7PF4 - chains O and J of the 10 polymer chains in the assembly; structure by electron microscopy, 4.00 A resolution.

[Chain O]
Molecule: Histone H3.2
Organism: Homo sapiens
Reference sequence: Q71DI3 (H32_HUMAN); residues 0-135 here correspond to UniProt positions 1-136 (UniProt number = residue number + 1)
Chain sequence (136 residues; each row starts with the number of its first residue; numbering starts at 0):
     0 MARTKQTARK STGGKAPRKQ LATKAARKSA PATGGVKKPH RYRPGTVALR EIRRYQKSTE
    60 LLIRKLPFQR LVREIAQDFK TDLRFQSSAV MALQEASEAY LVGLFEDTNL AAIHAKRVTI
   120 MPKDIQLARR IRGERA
Unresolved in the structure: 0-36, 134-135
Sequence notes: engineered mutation Ala110 (Cys111 in Q71DI3)
Swiss-Prot annotation at these positions:
  - modified residue: Arg2 (Asymmetric dimethylarginine), Thr3 (Phosphothreonine), Lys4 (Allysine), Gln5 (5-glutamyl dopamine), Thr6 (Phosphothreonine), Arg8 (Citrulline), Lys9 (N6,N6,N6-trimethyllysine), Ser10 (ADP-ribosylserine), Thr11 (Phosphothreonine), Lys14 (N6-(2-hydroxyisobutyryl)lysine), Arg17 (Asymmetric dimethylarginine), Lys18 (N6-(2-hydroxyisobutyryl)lysine), Lys23 (N6-(2-hydroxyisobutyryl)lysine), Arg26 (Citrulline), Lys27 (N6,N6,N6-trimethyllysine), Ser28 (ADP-ribosylserine), Lys36 (N6,N6,N6-trimethyllysine), Lys37 (N6-methyllysine), Tyr41 (Phosphotyrosine), Lys56 (N6,N6,N6-trimethyllysine) and 8 more in UniProt
  - lipidation: Lys18 (N6-decanoyllysine)

[Chain J]
Molecule: 167-nt DNA strand
Organism: synthetic construct
Sequence (167 nucleotides; row label = number of the first residue in the row):
   198 TACTTACATG ACAGGATGTA TATATCTGAC ACGTGCCTGG AGACTAGGGA GTAATCCCCT
   258 TGGCGGTTAA AACGCGGGGG ACAGCGCGTA CGTGCGTTTA AGCGGTGCTA GAGCTGTCTA
   318 CGACCAATTG AGCGGCCTCG GCACCGGGAT TCTCCAGGCG GCCAGTG

[Interface between chain O and chain J]
Contacting residue pairs (26; chain O residue first):
  Lys37(O) with DA353(J), salt bridge to the phosphate
  His39(O) with DC351(J), sugar contact
  Arg40(O) with DG273(J), base contact; DC351(J), sugar contact
  Tyr41(O) with DC351(J), phosphate contact
  Arg42(O) with DG276(J), salt bridge to the phosphate; DC351(J), salt bridge to the phosphate
  Pro43(O) with DG275(J), sugar contact; DG276(J), sugar contact
  Thr45(O) with DT350(J), sugar contact; DC351(J), hydrogen bond to the phosphate
  Arg63(O) with DA267(J), phosphate contact; DA268(J), phosphate contact
  Arg72(O) with DT258(J), salt bridge to the phosphate
  Arg83(O) with DT258(J), phosphate contact
  Phe84(O) with DT257(J), phosphate contact; DT258(J), hydrogen bond to the phosphate
  Gln85(O) with DT257(J), phosphate contact
  Arg116(O) with DA278(J), phosphate contact; DC279(J), salt bridge to the phosphate
  Val117(O) with DG277(J), phosphate contact; DA278(J), hydrogen bond to the phosphate
  Thr118(O) with DG277(J), hydrogen bond to the phosphate; DA278(J), hydrogen bond to the phosphate
  Met120(O) with DA278(J), phosphate contact; DC279(J), phosphate contact
Interface residues without a listed pair, chain O (18 interface residues in all): Gln68, Ser86
Interface residues without a listed pair, chain J (14 interface residues in all): DC352

[Overview]
18 residues of chain O face 14 of chain J across their interface, with 5 hydrogen bonds and 5 salt bridges.
Polar pairs include Thr45(O)-DC351(J), Phe84(O)-DT258(J) and Val117(O)-DA278(J).
Here chain O is Histone H3.2 (Homo sapiens) and chain J is a 167-nt DNA strand (synthetic construct). Entry
7PF4 (Nucleosome 3 of the 4x187 nucleosome array containing H1) was determined by electron microscopy,
deposited together with 7PET, 7PEU, 7PEV, 7PEW, 7PEX, 7PEY and 16 further entries.
